3M4S - chains A and C of the 3 polymer chains in the assembly; structure by X-ray diffraction, 2.30 A resolution.

[Chain A (and C)]
Protein: putative Endoribonuclease L-PSP
Organism: Entamoeba histolytica
Notes: chain C of this document is another copy of the same molecule, construct and numbering; everything in this record applies to it too
UniProtKB: C4LXT9 (C4LXT9_ENTHI); residues 1-127 here = UniProt positions 1-127
Amino-acid sequence (148 residues; numbered -20 to 127; the number before each row is that of its first residue; numbers below 1 keep their minus sign (Met-20 is residue -20)):
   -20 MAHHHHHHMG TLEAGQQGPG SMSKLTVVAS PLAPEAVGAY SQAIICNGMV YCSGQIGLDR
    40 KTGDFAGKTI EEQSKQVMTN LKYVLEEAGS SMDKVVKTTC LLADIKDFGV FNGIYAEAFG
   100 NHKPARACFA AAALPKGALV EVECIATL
Disordered / not traced: -20 to 2
Sequence notes: expression tag (-20 to 0)

[Interface between chain A and chain C]
Pairs across the interface (51):
  Leu4(A) with Asp72(C); Lys73(C); Val75(C), hydrophobic; His101(C); Thr126(C)
  Gly17(A) with Lys102(C)
  Ala18(A) with Tyr94(C); Ala95(C), hydrophobic; Lys102(C); Pro103(C)
  Tyr19(A) with Lys102(C); Pro103(C); Arg105(C)
  Ser20(A) with Lys102(C), hydrogen bond (side chain-backbone); Pro103(C), hydrogen bond (backbone-backbone); Ala104(C)
  Ile23(A) with Val75(C); Lys102(C); Ala104(C)
  Cys25(A) with Met28(C), hydrophobic; Val75(C), hydrophobic; Thr126(C)
  Asn26(A) with Asn26(C); Met28(C)
  Tyr30(A) with Met28(C); Val75(C), hydrophobic; Ala104(C)
  Cys31(A) with Lys76(C)
  Ser32(A) with Ala104(C); Arg105(C), hydrogen bond (side chain-backbone)
  Gly33(A) with Arg105(C), hydrogen bond (backbone-backbone); Ala106(C)
  Leu80(A) with Phe108(C), hydrophobic
  Phe108(A) with Phe108(C), hydrophobic
  Ala110(A) with Phe108(C), hydrophobic; Ala109(C)
  Ala111(A) with Ala109(C), hydrogen bond (backbone-backbone); Ala110(C); Ala111(C)
  Ala112(A) with Ile84(C); Phe108(C); Ala109(C), hydrogen bond (backbone-backbone)
  Leu113(A) with Ile84(C); Phe108(C), hydrophobic
  Pro114(A) with Ile84(C); Phe87(C), hydrophobic; Cys107(C)
  Glu120(A) with Ala106(C); Cys107(C), hydrogen bond (side chain-backbone)
  Glu122(A) with Lys76(C), salt bridge; Ala106(C)
Also at the interface, not in a pair above, chain A (22 interface residues in all): Ala22
Also at the interface, not in a pair above, chain C (26 interface residues in all): Gly27, Val74, Thr78, Ile124

[Summary]
The interface between chain A and chain C involves 22 residues on one side and 26 on the other, with 7
hydrogen bonds and 1 salt bridge. Among the polar pairs are Glu122(A)-Lys76(C), Ser20(A)-Lys102(C) and
Ser32(A)-Arg105(C).
Both chains are putative Endoribonuclease L-PSP (Entamoeba histolytica). Entry 3M4S (Crystal structure of a
putative endoribonuclease L-PSP from Entamoeba histolytica, orthorhombic form) was determined by X-ray
diffraction (same publication as 3MQW and 3M1X).
